3OQG - chains B and D of the 4 polymer chains in the assembly; structure by X-ray diffraction, 1.75 A resolution.

[Chain B]
Protein: Hpy188I
Source organism: Helicobacter pylori
Reference sequence: Q9KJ88 (Q9KJ88_HELPY); residues 1-170 here = UniProt positions 1-170
Sequence (180 residues; each row starts with the number of its first residue; numbers below 1 keep their minus sign (Met-9 is residue -9)):
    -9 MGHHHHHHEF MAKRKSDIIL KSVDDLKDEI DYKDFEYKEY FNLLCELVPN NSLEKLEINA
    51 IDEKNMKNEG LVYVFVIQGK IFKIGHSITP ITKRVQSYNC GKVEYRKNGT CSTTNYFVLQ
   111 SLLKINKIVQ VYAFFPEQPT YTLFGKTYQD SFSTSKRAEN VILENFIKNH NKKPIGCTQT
Disordered / not traced: -9 to -5
Construct notes: expression tag (-9 to 0)
Modified / non-standard residues: Mse56 (selenomethionine; parent Met)
What the authors report for this chain:
  - binding site for the 9-nt DNA strand: Lys73, His76, Arg84, Ser87, Cys90, Thr100, Ser102, Gln169
  - specificity-determining residues: Ser87 (proposed by the authors, not directly observed)
  - catalytic residues: Tyr63, His76, Arg84, Glu149
  - catalytic residues: Tyr88 (proposed by the authors, not directly observed)
  - Na+ coordination: Glu149

[Chain D]
Molecule: 9-nt DNA strand
Sequence (9 nucleotides; row label = number of the first residue in the row; numbers below 1 keep their minus sign (DG-4 is residue -4)):
    -4 GTTCAGATC

[Chain B / chain D interface]
Residue-residue contacts - 51 pairs, chain B then chain D:
  Arg4(B) with DT-2(D), salt bridge to the phosphate; DC-1(D), phosphate contact
  Lys5(B) with DC-1(D), phosphate contact
  Ser6(B) with DC-1(D), hydrogen bond to the phosphate
  Tyr63(B) with DG1(D), phosphate contact
  Lys73(B) with DG1(D), salt bridge to the phosphate
  Gly75(B) with DG1(D), phosphate contact
  His76(B) with DG1(D), salt bridge to the phosphate
  Ser77(B) with DA2(D), hydrogen bond to the phosphate
  Ile78(B) with DA2(D), hydrogen bond to the phosphate
  Thr79(B) with DA2(D), phosphate contact; DT3(D), phosphate contact
  Lys83(B) with DT3(D), base contact
  Arg84(B) with DG1(D), salt bridge to the phosphate; DA2(D), phosphate contact
  Gln86(B) with DT-3(D), base contact; DT3(D), base contact; DC4(D), hydrogen bond to the base
  Ser87(B) with DA2(D), hydrogen bond to the base
  Tyr88(B) with DG1(D), phosphate contact
  Cys90(B) with DT-3(D), hydrogen bond to the base; DT-2(D), hydrogen bond to the base; DA2(D), base contact
  Tyr95(B) with DG-4(D), sugar contact; DT-3(D), hydrogen bond to the phosphate; DT-2(D), phosphate contact
  Thr100(B) with DT-2(D), hydrogen bond to the phosphate; DC-1(D), hydrogen bond to the base
  Cys101(B) with DT-2(D), base contact
  Ser102(B) with DA0(D), base contact; DG1(D), hydrogen bond to the base
  Thr103(B) with DC-1(D), hydrogen bond to the phosphate
  Thr104(B) with DC-1(D), sugar contact; DA0(D), hydrogen bond to the phosphate; DG1(D), phosphate contact
  Asn105(B) with DG1(D), hydrogen bond to the base; DA2(D), base contact
  Phe142(B) with DT3(D), phosphate contact
  Lys146(B) with DA2(D), hydrogen bond to the phosphate; DT3(D), salt bridge to the phosphate
  Glu149(B) with DG1(D), phosphate contact
  Cys167(B) with DA0(D), phosphate contact
  Thr168(B) with DC-1(D), phosphate contact; DA0(D), hydrogen bond to the phosphate
  Gln169(B) with DC-1(D), hydrogen bond to the base; DA0(D), hydrogen bond to the phosphate; DA2(D), base contact; DT3(D), sugar contact; DC4(D), sugar contact
  Thr170(B) with DT3(D), sugar contact; DC4(D), hydrogen bond to the phosphate
Also at the interface, not in a pair above, chain B (32 interface residues in all): Asn89, Lys92

[In short]
32 residues of chain B and 9 residues of chain D are in contact; the contacts include 19 hydrogen bonds and 5
salt bridges. Polar pairs include Gln86(B)-DC4(D), Ser87(B)-DA2(D) and Cys90(B)-DT-3(D). From the paper:
catalytic residues Tyr63(B), His76(B) and Arg84(B) among others; a binding site for the 9-nt DNA strand at
Lys73(B), His76(B) and Arg84(B) among others.
Here chain B is Hpy188I (Helicobacter pylori) and chain D is a 9-nt DNA strand. Entry 3OQG (Restriction
endonuclease HPY188I in complex with substrate DNA) was determined by X-ray diffraction together with 3OR3
from the same study.
